PDB entry 1KVA | X-ray diffraction, 1.80 A resolution | chain A

# Chain A
Molecule: Ribonuclease H
Source organism: Escherichia coli
Notes: EC 3.1.26.4
UniProtKB: P0A7Y4 (RNH_ECOLI); residues 1-155 here = UniProt positions 1-155
Chain sequence (155 residues; row label = number of the first residue in the row):
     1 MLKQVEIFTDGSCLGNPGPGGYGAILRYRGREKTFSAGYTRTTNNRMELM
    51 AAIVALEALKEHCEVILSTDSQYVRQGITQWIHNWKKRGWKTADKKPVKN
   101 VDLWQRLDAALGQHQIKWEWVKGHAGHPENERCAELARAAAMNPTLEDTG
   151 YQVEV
Sequence notes: engineered mutation Ala134 (Asp in P0A7Y4)
Covalently attached groups: covalent link Lys122-Glu147

# In short
Chain A is Ribonuclease H (Escherichia coli); the structure, E. coli ribonuclease hi D134A mutant, was
determined by X-ray diffraction, deposited together with 1KVB and 1KVC.
